Entry 7XSG (X-ray diffraction, 1.61 A resolution); this record covers chain A.

[Chain A]
Protein: Alpha-L-fucosidase
Organism: Cecembia lonarensis LW9
UniProt: K1KV82 (K1KV82_9BACT); residue numbers follow UniProt; this construct covers 21-586
Amino-acid sequence (587 residues; row label = number of the first residue in the row; numbering starts at 0):
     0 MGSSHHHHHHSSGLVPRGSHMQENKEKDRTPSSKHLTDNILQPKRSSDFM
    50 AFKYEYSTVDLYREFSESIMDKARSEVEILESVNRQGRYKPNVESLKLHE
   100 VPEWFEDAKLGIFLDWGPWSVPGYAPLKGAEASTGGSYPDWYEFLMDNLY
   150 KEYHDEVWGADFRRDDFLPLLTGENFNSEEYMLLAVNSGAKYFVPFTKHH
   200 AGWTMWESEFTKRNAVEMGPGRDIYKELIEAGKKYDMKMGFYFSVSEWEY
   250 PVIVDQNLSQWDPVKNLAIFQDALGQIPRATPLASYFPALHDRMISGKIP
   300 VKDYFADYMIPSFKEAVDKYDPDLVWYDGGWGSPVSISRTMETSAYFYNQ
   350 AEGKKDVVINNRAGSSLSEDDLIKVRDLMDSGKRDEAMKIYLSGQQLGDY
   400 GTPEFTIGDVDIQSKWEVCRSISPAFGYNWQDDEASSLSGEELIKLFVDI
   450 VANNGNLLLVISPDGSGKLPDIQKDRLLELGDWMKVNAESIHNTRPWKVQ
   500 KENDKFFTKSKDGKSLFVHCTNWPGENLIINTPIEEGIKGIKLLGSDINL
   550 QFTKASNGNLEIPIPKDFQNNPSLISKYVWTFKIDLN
Disordered / not traced: 0-32, 378-386
Construct notes: initiating methionine (0); expression tag (1-20)
Ion coordination: Na+: Lys-96, His-98
Reported in the primary citation:
  - Na+ coordination: Lys-96, His-98

[Summary]
Lys-96 and His-98 form the Na+ site. The paper reports Na+ coordination by Lys-96 and His-98.
Chain A is Alpha-L-fucosidase (Cecembia lonarensis LW9); the structure, Crystal structure of ClAgl29B, was
determined by X-ray diffraction, deposited together with 7XSF.
